4Y7N - chains B and T of the 13 polymer chains in the assembly; structure by X-ray diffraction, 3.30 A resolution.

== Chain B ==
Molecule: DNA-directed RNA polymerase II subunit RPB2
Organism: Saccharomyces cerevisiae (strain ATCC 204508 / S288c)
Notes: EC 2.7.7.6
Reference sequence: P08518 (RPB2_YEAST); numbering as in UniProt (aligned over 1-1224)
Sequence (1224 residues; row label = number of the first residue in the row):
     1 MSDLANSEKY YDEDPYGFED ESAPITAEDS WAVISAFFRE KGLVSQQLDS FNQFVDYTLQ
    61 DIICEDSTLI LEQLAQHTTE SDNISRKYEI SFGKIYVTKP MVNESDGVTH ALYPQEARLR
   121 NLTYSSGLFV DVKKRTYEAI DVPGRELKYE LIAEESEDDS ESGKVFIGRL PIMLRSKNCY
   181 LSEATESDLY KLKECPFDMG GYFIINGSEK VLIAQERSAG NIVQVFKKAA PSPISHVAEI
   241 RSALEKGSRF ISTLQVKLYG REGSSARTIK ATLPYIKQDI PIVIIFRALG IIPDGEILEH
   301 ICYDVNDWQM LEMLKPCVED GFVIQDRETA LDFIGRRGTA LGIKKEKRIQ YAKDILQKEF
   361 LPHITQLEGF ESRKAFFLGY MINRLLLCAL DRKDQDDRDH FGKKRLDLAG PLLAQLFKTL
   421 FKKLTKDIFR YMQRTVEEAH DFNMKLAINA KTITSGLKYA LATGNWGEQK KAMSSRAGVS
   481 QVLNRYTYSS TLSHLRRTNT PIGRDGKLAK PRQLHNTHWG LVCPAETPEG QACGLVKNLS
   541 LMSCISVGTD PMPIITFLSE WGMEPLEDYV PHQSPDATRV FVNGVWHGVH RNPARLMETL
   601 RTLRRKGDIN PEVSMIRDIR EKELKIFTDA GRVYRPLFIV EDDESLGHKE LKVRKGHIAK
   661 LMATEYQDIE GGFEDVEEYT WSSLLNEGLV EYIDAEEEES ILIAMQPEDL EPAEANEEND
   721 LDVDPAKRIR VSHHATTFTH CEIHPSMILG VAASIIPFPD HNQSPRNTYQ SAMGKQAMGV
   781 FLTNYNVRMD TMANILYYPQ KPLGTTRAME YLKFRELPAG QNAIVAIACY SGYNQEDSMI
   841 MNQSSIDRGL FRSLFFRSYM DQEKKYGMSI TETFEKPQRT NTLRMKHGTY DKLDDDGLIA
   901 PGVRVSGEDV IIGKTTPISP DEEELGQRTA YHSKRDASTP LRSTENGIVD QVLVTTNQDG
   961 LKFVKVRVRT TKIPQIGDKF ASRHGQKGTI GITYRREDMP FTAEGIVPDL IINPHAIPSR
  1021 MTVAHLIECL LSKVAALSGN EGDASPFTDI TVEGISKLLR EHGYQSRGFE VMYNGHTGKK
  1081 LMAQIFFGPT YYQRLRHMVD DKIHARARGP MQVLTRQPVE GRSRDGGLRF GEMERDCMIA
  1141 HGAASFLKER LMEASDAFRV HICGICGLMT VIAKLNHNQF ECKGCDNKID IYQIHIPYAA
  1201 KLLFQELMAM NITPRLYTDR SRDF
Unresolved in the structure: 1-19, 71-89, 135-163, 336-344, 438-445, 503-508, 669-677, 716-721, 920-932, 1222-1224
Bound ions: Zn2+: Cys1163, Cys1166, Cys1182, Cys1185
Residues lining bound ligands: phosphomethylphosphonic acid guanylate ester (G2P): Arg766, Tyr769, Arg1020
From the paper describing this entry:
  - binding site for the 29-nt DNA strand (chain T): Gln531
  - conformationally variable residues (side-chain flip): Gln531
  - mutagenesis - Q531A (2.6-fold): increased catalytic activity on GTP
  - mutagenesis - Q531H: unchanged catalytic activity on GTP

== Chain T ==
Molecule: 29-nt DNA strand
Sequence (29 nucleotides; each row starts with the number of its first residue):
     1 CTACCGATAA GCAGACGAXC CTCTCCATG
Modified positions: 1CC (5-carboxy-2'-deoxycytidine monophosphate) at position 19

== Interface between chain B and chain T ==
Contacting residue pairs (22):
  Ser208(B) - DA27(T)  phosphate contact
  Lys210(B) - DC26(T)  phosphate contact
  Lys210(B) - DA27(T)  salt bridge to the phosphate
  Ala462(B) - DA27(T)  phosphate contact
  Ala462(B) - DT28(T)  phosphate contact
  Thr463(B) - DA27(T)  sugar contact
  Gln531(B) - 1CC_19(T)  base contact
  Thr791(B) - DC25(T)  sugar contact
  Thr791(B) - DC26(T)  hydrogen bond to the phosphate
  Met792(B) - DT24(T)  phosphate contact
  Met792(B) - DC25(T)  phosphate contact
  Arg857(B) - DC25(T)  salt bridge to the phosphate
  Arg942(B) - DC25(T)  salt bridge to the phosphate
  Gly1121(B) - DC23(T)  phosphate contact
  Arg1122(B) - DC23(T)  hydrogen bond to the phosphate
  Arg1122(B) - DT24(T)  salt bridge to the phosphate
  Ser1123(B) - DT24(T)  hydrogen bond to the phosphate
  Leu1128(B) - DT22(T)  phosphate contact
  Arg1129(B) - DC21(T)  salt bridge to the phosphate
  Arg1129(B) - DT22(T)  hydrogen bond to the phosphate
  Gly1131(B) - DC21(T)  phosphate contact
  Met1133(B) - DC20(T)  sugar contact
Also at the interface, not in a pair above, chain B (19 interface residues in all): Gln469, Glu1132, Glu1134
Also at the interface, not in a pair above, chain T (11 interface residues in all): DG29

== Summary ==
19 residues of chain B face 11 of chain T across their interface; the contacts include 4 hydrogen bonds and 5
salt bridges. Polar pairs include Thr791(B)-DC26(T), Arg1122(B)-DC23(T) and Ser1123(B)-DT24(T). The paper
reports a binding site for the 29-nt DNA strand (chain T) at Gln531(B); Q531A of chain B increases catalytic
activity on GTP.
Here chain B is DNA-directed RNA polymerase II subunit RPB2 (Saccharomyces cerevisiae (strain ATCC 204508 /
S288c)) and chain T is a 29-nt DNA strand. Entry 4Y7N (The Structure Insight into 5-Carboxycytosine
Recognition by RNA Polymerase II during Transcription Elongation) was determined by X-ray diffraction,
deposited together with 4Y52.
